PDB entry 7O4H | electron microscopy, 3.40 A resolution | chains A and D of the 4 polymer chains in the assembly

# Chain A
Name: cGMP-gated cation channel alpha-1
From: Bos taurus
UniProt: Q00194 (CNGA1_BOVIN); residues 1-690 here = UniProt positions 1-690
Amino-acid sequence (690 residues; numbered 1 to 690; the number before each row is that of its first residue):
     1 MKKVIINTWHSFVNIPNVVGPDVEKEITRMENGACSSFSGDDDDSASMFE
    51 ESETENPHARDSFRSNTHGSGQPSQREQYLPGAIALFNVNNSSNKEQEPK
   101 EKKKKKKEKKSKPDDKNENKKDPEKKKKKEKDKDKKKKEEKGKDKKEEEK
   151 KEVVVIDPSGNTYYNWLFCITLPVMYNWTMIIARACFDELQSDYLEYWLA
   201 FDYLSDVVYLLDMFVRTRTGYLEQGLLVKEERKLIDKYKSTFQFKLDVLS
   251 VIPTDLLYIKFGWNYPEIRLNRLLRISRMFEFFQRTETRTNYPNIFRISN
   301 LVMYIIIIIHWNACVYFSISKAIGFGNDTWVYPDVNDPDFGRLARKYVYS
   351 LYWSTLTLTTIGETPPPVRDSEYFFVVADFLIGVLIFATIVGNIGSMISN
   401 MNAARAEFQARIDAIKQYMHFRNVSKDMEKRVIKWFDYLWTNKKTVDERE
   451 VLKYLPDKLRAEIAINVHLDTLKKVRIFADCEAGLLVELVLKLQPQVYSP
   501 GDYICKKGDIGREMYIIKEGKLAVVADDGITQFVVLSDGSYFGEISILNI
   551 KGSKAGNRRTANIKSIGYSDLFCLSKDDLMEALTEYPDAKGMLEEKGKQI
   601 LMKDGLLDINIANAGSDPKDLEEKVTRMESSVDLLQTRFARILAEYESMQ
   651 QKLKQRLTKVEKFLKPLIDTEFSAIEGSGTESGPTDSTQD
Unresolved in the structure: 1-153, 619-690
Curated features (UniProtKB/Swiss-Prot):
  - region: T360 to E363 (Selectivity filter)
  - binding site (3',5'-cyclic GMP): G543, S546, R559, T560
  - binding site (3',5'-cyclic AMP): R559, T560
  - site (Central gate): F387, V391
  - glycosylation: N327 (N-linked (GlcNAc...) asparagine)

# Chain D
Name: Cyclic nucleotide-gated cation channel beta-1
From: Bos taurus
UniProt: Q28181 (CNGB1_BOVIN); numbering as in UniProt (aligned over 1-1394)
Amino-acid sequence (1394 residues; each row starts with the number of its first residue):
     1 MLGWVQRVLPQPPGTPQKTKQEEEGTEPEPELEPKPETAPEETELEEVSL
    51 PPEEPCVGKEVAAVTLGPQGTQETALTPPTSLQAQVSVAPEAHSSPRGWV
   101 LTWLRKGVEKVVPQPAHSSRPSQNIAAGLESPDQQAGAQILGQCGTGGSD
   151 EPSEPSRAEDPGPGPWLLRWFEQNLEKMLPQPPKISEGWRDEPTDAALGP
   201 EPPGPALEIKPMLQAQESPSLPAPGPPEPEEEPIPEPQPTIQASSLPPPQ
   251 DSARLMAWILHRLEMALPQPVIRGKGGEQESDAPVTCDVQTISILPGEQE
   301 ESHLILEEVDPHWEEDEHQEGSTSTSPRTSEAAPADEEKGKVVEQTPREL
   351 PRIQEEKEDEEEEKEDGEEEEEEGREKEEEEGEEKEEEEGREKEEEEGEK
   401 KEEEGREKEEEEGGEKEDEEGREKEEEEGRGKEEEEGGEKEEEEGRGKEE
   451 VEGREEEEDEEEEQDHSVLLDSYLVPQSEEDRSEESETQDQSEVGGAQAQ
   501 GEVGGAQALSEESETQDQSEVGGAQDQSEVGGAQAQGEVGGAQEQDGVGG
   551 AQDQSTSHQELQEEALADSSGVPATEEHPELQVEDADADSRPLIAEENPP
   601 SPVQLPLSPAKSDTLAVPGSATGSLRKRLPSQDDEAEELKMLSPAASPVV
   651 AWSDPTSPQGTDDQDRATSTASQNSAIINDRLQELVKLFKERTEKVKEKL
   701 IDPDVTSDEESPKPSPAKKAPEPAPEVKPAEAGQVEEEHYCEMLCCKFKR
   751 RPWKKYQFPQSIDPLTNLMYILWLFFVVLAWNWNCWLIPVRWAFPYQTPD
   801 NIHLWLLMDYLCDLIYLLDITVFQMRLQFVRGGDIITDKKEMRNNYVKSQ
   851 RFKMDMLCLLPLDLLYLKFGVNPLLRLPRCLKYMAFFEFNNRLESILSKA
   901 YVYRVIRTTAYLLYSLHLNSCLYYWASAYEGLGSTHWVYDGVGNSYIRCY
   951 YWAVKTLITIGGLPDPRTLFEIVFQGLNYFTGVFAFSVMIGQMRDVVGAA
  1001 TAGQTYYRSCMDSTVKYMNFYKIPRSVQNRVKTWYEYTWHSQGMLDESEL
  1051 MVQLPDKMRLDLAIDVNYSIVSKVALFQGCDRQMIFDMLKRLRSVVYLPN
  1101 DYVCKKGEIGREMYIIQAGQVQVLGGPDGKSVLVTLKAGSVFGEISLLAV
  1151 GGGNRRTANVVAHGFTNLFILDKKDLNEILVHYPESQKLLRKKARRMLRN
  1201 NNKPKEKSVLILPPRAGTPKLFNAALAAAGKMGAKGGRGGRLALLRARLK
  1251 ELAALEAAARQQQLLEQAKSSEDAAVGEEGSASPEQPPRPEPPAPEAPAP
  1301 EPTAPEPLAPEAPAPEAPAPSSPPPASQERPEGDKDAARPEEHPVRIHVT
  1351 LGPDPSEQILLVEVPEKQEEKEKKEEETEEKEEGEEARKEKEEE
Unresolved in the structure: 1-772, 811-881, 1227-1394
Curated features (UniProtKB/Swiss-Prot):
  - region: A671 to R681 (Calmodulin-binding CaM1), T959 to G962 (Selectivity filter), Q1261 to Q1267 (Calmodulin-binding CaM2)
  - motif: L682 to R692 (IQ-like)
  - binding site (3',5'-cyclic GMP): G1143, E1144, S1146, R1156, T1157
  - binding site (3',5'-cyclic AMP): R1156
  - site: F986 (Central gate), I990 (Central gate), R994 (Occludes the pore below the central gate)

# Interface between chain A and chain D
Contacting residue pairs (19):
  Q224(A) - G1119(D)  hydrogen bond (side chain-backbone)
  Q224(A) - Q1120(D)
  G225(A) - F1165(D)
  I361(A) - I960(D)  hydrophobic
  P367(A) - I947(D)  hydrophobic
  F387(A) - F986(D)  hydrophobic
  S396(A) - R994(D)
  N400(A) - T1005(D)
  K443(A) - K1016(D)  hydrogen bond (backbone-side chain)
  V451(A) - Y1017(D)  hydrophobic
  Y454(A) - W1034(D)
  Y454(A) - E1049(D)  hydrogen bond
  L455(A) - W1034(D)  hydrophobic
  P456(A) - W1034(D)
  D457(A) - R1093(D)  salt bridge
  K458(A) - Y1097(D)
  K458(A) - D1101(D)  salt bridge
  K458(A) - Y1102(D)  hydrogen bond (side chain-backbone)
  I463(A) - I1023(D)  hydrophobic
Interface residues without a listed pair, chain A (25 interface residues in all): L226, T364, P366, Y373, A388, V391, G392, S399, N466, E482
Interface residues without a listed pair, chain D (30 interface residues in all): Y939, Y950, Y951, I990, M993, V997, T1014, Y1035, V1103, G1107, E1108, H1163, G1164

# Summary
The interface between chain A and chain D involves 25 residues on one side and 30 on the other; the contacts
include 4 hydrogen bonds and 2 salt bridges. Among the polar pairs are D457(A)-R1093(D), K458(A)-D1101(D) and
Q224(A)-G1119(D).
Chain A is cGMP-gated cation channel alpha-1 and chain D is Cyclic nucleotide-gated cation channel beta-1,
both from Bos taurus; the structure, The structure of the native CNGA1/CNGB1 CNG channel from retinal rods,
was determined by electron microscopy.
